Entry 6VCB (electron microscopy, 3.30 A resolution); this record covers chains A and N of the 6 polymer chains in the assembly.

[Chain A]
Molecule: Guanine nucleotide-binding protein G(s) subunit alpha isoforms short
Source organism: Homo sapiens
Reference sequence: P63092 (GNAS2_HUMAN), isoform P63092-2; the author numbering skips numbers that UniProt does not, so the offset changes along the chain: 1-59 = UniProt 1-59; 74-394 = UniProt 60-380
Amino-acid sequence (380 residues; each row starts with the number of its first residue; note: 14 numbers in that range are skipped by the numbering (no residue carries them; nothing is unmodelled there)):
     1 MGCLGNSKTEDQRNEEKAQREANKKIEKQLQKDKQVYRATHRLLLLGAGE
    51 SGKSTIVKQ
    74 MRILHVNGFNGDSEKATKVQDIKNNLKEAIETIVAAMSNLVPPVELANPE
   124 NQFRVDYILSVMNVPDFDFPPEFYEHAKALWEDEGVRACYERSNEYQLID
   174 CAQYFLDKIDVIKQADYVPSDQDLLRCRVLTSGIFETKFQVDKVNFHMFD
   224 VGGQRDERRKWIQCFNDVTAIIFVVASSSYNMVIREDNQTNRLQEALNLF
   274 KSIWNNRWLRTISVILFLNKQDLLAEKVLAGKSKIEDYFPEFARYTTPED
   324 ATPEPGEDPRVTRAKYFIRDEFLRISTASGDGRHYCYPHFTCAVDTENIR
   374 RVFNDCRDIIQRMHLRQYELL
Not modelled in the structure: 1-8, 49-50, 74-206, 253-262, 305-306, 366-367

[Chain N]
Molecule: Nanobody 35
Source organism: Lama glama
Notes: antibody fragment or engineered binder
Amino-acid sequence (160 residues; numbered -21 to 138; the number before each row is that of its first residue; numbers below 1 keep their minus sign (Met-21 is residue -21)):
   -21 MKYLLPTAAAGLLLLAAQPAMAQVQLQESGGGLVQPGGSLRLSCAASGFT
    29 FSNYKMNWVRQAPGKGLEWVSDISQSGASISYTGSVKGRFTISRDNAKNT
    79 LYLQMNSLKPEDTAVYYCARCPAPFTRDCFDVTSTTYAYRGQGTQVTVSS
   129 HHHHHHEPEA
Not modelled in the structure: -21 to 0, 129-138
Disulfide bonds: Cys22-Cys96, Cys99-Cys107

[Chain A / chain N interface]
Pairs across the interface (24; chain A residue first):
  Arg228(A) - Thr114(N)  hydrogen bond
  Asp229(A) - Thr111(N)  hydrogen bond
  Asp229(A) - Ser112(N)  hydrogen bond (side chain-backbone)
  Glu230(A) - Thr114(N)
  Glu230(A) - Tyr115(N)
  Arg232(A) - Pro100(N)
  Arg232(A) - Phe108(N)
  Arg232(A) - Tyr115(N)
  Thr263(A) - Glu46(N)
  Asn264(A) - Glu46(N)
  Asn264(A) - Thr61(N)  hydrogen bond
  Gln267(A) - Trp47(N)
  Gln267(A) - Thr61(N)
  Asn271(A) - Trp47(N)
  Leu272(A) - Phe108(N)  hydrophobic
  Ser275(A) - Asp106(N)
  Ser275(A) - Cys107(N)  hydrogen bond (side chain-backbone)
  Ser275(A) - Phe108(N)
  Asn278(A) - Arg105(N)  hydrogen bond
  Asn279(A) - Asp106(N)
  Tyr311(A) - Gly62(N)
  Tyr311(A) - Ser63(N)  hydrogen bond (backbone-backbone)
  Pro313(A) - Gly62(N)
  Ser352(A) - Arg105(N)  hydrogen bond
Also at the interface, not in a pair above, chain A (21 interface residues in all): Arg231, Ile235, Lys274, Asp310, Phe312, Glu314
Also at the interface, not in a pair above, chain N (17 interface residues in all): Ser59, Lys65, Ala116

[Overview]
Chain A and chain N form an interface of 21 and 17 residues respectively; the contacts include 8 hydrogen
bonds. Polar contacts include Arg228(A)-Thr114(N), Asp229(A)-Thr111(N) and Asp229(A)-Ser112(N).
Chain A is Guanine nucleotide-binding protein G(s) subunit alpha isoforms short (Homo sapiens) and chain N is
Nanobody 35 (Lama glama); the structure, Cryo-EM structure of the Glucagon-like peptide-1 receptor in complex
with G protein, GLP-1 peptide and a ..., was determined by electron microscopy.
